8QZ1 - chains A and B of the 4 polymer chains in the assembly; structure by X-ray diffraction, 3.59 A resolution.

== Chain A (and B) ==
Molecule: Isoform B of Potassium channel subfamily K member 10
From: Homo sapiens
Notes: chain B of this document is another copy of the same molecule, construct and numbering; everything in this record applies to it too
UniProtKB: P57789 (KCNKA_HUMAN), isoform P57789-4; residues 67-340 here = UniProt positions 67-340
Sequence (282 residues; each row starts with the number of its first residue):
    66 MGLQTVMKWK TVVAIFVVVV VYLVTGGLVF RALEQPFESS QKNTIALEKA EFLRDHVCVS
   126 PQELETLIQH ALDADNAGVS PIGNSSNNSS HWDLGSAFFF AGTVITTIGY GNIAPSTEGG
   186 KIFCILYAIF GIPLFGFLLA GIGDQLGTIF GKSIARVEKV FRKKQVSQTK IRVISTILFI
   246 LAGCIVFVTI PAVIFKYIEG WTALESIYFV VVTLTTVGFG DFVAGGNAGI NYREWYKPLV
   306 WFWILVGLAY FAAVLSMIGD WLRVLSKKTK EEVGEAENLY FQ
Disordered / not traced: 66-72, 150-154, 218-231, 292-296, 339-347 (chain B: 66-72, 152-153, 222-236, 294-297, 331-347)
Differences from the reference sequence: initiating methionine (66); expression tag (341-347)
UniProt features mapped onto this chain:
  - binding site (K(+)): Val277
Ion coordination: K+ site 1: Thr172, Ile173, Thr281, Val282 (shared with Thr172(B), Ile173(B), Thr281(B), Val282(B) of chain B); K+ site 2: Thr172, Thr281 (shared with Thr172(B), Thr281(B) of chain B); K+ site 3: Ile173, Gly174, Val282, Gly283 (shared with Ile173(B), Gly174(B), Val282(B), Gly283(B) of chain B)
Reported in the primary citation:
  - self-association interface (contacts with another copy of this molecule); pairs are residue here / residue on that copy: Cys123-Cys123 (disulfide)

== How chain A and chain B interact ==
Inter-chain disulfides: Cys123(A)-Cys123(B)
Pairs across the interface - 194 pairs, chain A then chain B:
  Val77(A) with Leu203(B); Gly206(B)
  Phe81(A) with Leu203(B); Leu310(B), hydrophobic
  Val83(A) with Leu199(B), hydrophobic
  Val84(A) with Leu199(B), hydrophobic; Leu203(B), hydrophobic
  Val85(A) with Phe163(B)
  Tyr87(A) with Ile170(B), hydrophobic; Tyr192(B), hydrogen bond (backbone-side chain); Phe195(B); Gly196(B), hydrogen bond (side chain-backbone); Leu199(B), hydrophobic
  Leu88(A) with Phe163(B), hydrophobic; Ala166(B); Gly167(B); Ile170(B), hydrophobic; Tyr192(B); Trp306(B), hydrophobic
  Val89(A) with Phe163(B), hydrophobic
  Gly91(A) with Phe188(B); Tyr192(B)
  Gly92(A) with Ala162(B)
  Val94(A) with Phe188(B), hydrophobic
  Phe95(A) with Phe165(B), hydrophobic; Gly185(B); Phe188(B), hydrophobic; Cys189(B), hydrophobic
  Arg96(A) with Trp157(B); Leu159(B)
  Leu98(A) with Thr182(B); Gly184(B); Gly185(B)
  Glu99(A) with Trp157(B); Pro180(B); Ser181(B), hydrogen bond (side chain-backbone); Thr182(B), hydrogen bond; Gly185(B)
  Gln100(A) with Ser155(B); Trp157(B); Asp158(B)
  Phe102(A) with Ser181(B); Thr182(B)
  Glu103(A) with Val144(B); Ser155(B); His156(B), salt bridge; Trp157(B)
  Lys107(A) with Val144(B); Ser151(B)
  Ile110(A) with His135(B); Ala139(B), hydrophobic; Val144(B), hydrophobic; Pro146(B), hydrophobic
  Ala111(A) with Ser151(B)
  Glu113(A) with His135(B), salt bridge
  Lys114(A) with Pro146(B), hydrogen bond (side chain-backbone); Gly148(B), hydrogen bond (side chain-backbone)
  Phe117(A) with Val124(B), hydrophobic; Leu132(B), hydrophobic
  His121(A) with Cys123(B); Val124(B); Glu128(B), salt bridge
  Cys123(A) with His121(B); Cys123(B), disulfide
  Val124(A) with Phe117(B), hydrophobic; His121(B); Val124(B), hydrophobic
  Glu128(A) with His121(B), salt bridge
  Leu129(A) with Leu132(B), hydrophobic
  Glu130(A) with Ile147(B); Gly148(B), hydrogen bond (side chain-backbone)
  Leu132(A) with Phe117(B), hydrophobic; Leu129(B), hydrophobic; Leu132(B), hydrophobic; Ile133(B), hydrophobic
  Ile133(A) with Leu132(B), hydrophobic; Ala136(B), hydrophobic; Pro146(B), hydrophobic; Ile147(B), hydrophobic
  Gln134(A) with Ile147(B)
  His135(A) with Ile110(B); Glu113(B), salt bridge
  Ala136(A) with Ile110(B), hydrophobic; Ile133(B), hydrophobic
  Leu137(A) with Asp140(B); Pro146(B), hydrophobic; Ile147(B), hydrophobic
  Ala139(A) with Ile110(B), hydrophobic
  Asp140(A) with Leu137(B); Asp140(B)
  Val144(A) with Glu103(B); Lys107(B)
  Pro146(A) with Ile110(B), hydrophobic; Lys114(B), hydrogen bond (backbone-side chain); Glu130(B); Ile133(B), hydrophobic; Leu137(B), hydrophobic
  Ile147(A) with Glu130(B); Ile133(B), hydrophobic; Gln134(B); Leu137(B), hydrophobic
  Gly148(A) with Lys114(B); Glu130(B), hydrogen bond (backbone-side chain)
  Ser155(A) with Gln100(B); Glu103(B)
  His156(A) with Glu103(B), hydrogen bond (backbone-side chain)
  Trp157(A) with Arg96(B); Glu99(B); Gln100(B); Glu103(B)
  Asp158(A) with Gln100(B)
  Ala162(A) with Gly92(B)
  Phe163(A) with Val85(B); Leu88(B), hydrophobic; Val89(B), hydrophobic
  Phe165(A) with Phe95(B), hydrophobic; Phe284(B), hydrophobic
  Ala166(A) with Leu88(B)
  Gly167(A) with Leu88(B)
  Val169(A) with Val282(B); Phe284(B), hydrophobic
  Ile170(A) with Tyr87(B), hydrophobic; Leu88(B), hydrophobic
  Thr172(A) with Thr280(B); Thr281(B); Val282(B)
  Ile173(A) with Val282(B)
  Gly174(A) with Val282(B); Gly283(B); Phe284(B)
  Tyr175(A) with Phe284(B)
  Gly176(A) with Phe284(B)
  Ala179(A) with Asp286(B)
  Pro180(A) with Glu99(B); Tyr273(B)
  Ser181(A) with Glu99(B), hydrogen bond (backbone-side chain); Phe102(B)
  Thr182(A) with Leu98(B); Glu99(B), hydrogen bond; Phe102(B)
  Glu183(A) with Leu269(B)
  Gly184(A) with Leu98(B)
  Gly185(A) with Phe95(B); Leu98(B); Glu99(B)
  Lys186(A) with Tyr273(B)
  Ile187(A) with Leu269(B), hydrophobic
  Phe188(A) with Gly91(B); Val94(B), hydrophobic; Phe95(B), hydrophobic
  Cys189(A) with Phe95(B), hydrophobic; Phe284(B), hydrophobic
  Ile190(A) with Leu269(B), hydrophobic; Tyr273(B), hydrophobic; Val276(B), hydrophobic
  Tyr192(A) with Tyr87(B), hydrogen bond (side chain-backbone); Leu88(B); Gly91(B); Phe95(B), hydrophobic
  Phe195(A) with Tyr87(B)
  Gly196(A) with Tyr87(B), hydrogen bond (backbone-side chain)
  Ile197(A) with Thr280(B)
  Leu199(A) with Val83(B), hydrophobic; Val84(B), hydrophobic; Tyr87(B), hydrophobic
  Phe202(A) with Leu327(B), hydrophobic
  Leu203(A) with Val77(B); Phe81(B); Val84(B), hydrophobic
  Gly206(A) with Val77(B)
  Gln210(A) with Trp74(B); Val77(B)
  Tyr273(A) with Pro180(B); Lys186(B); Ile190(B), hydrophobic
  Val276(A) with Ile190(B), hydrophobic
  Thr280(A) with Thr172(B); Ile197(B)
  Thr281(A) with Thr172(B); Thr281(B)
  Val282(A) with Val169(B); Thr172(B); Ile173(B); Gly174(B)
  Gly283(A) with Gly174(B); Gly283(B)
  Phe284(A) with Phe165(B), hydrophobic; Val169(B), hydrophobic; Gly174(B); Tyr175(B); Gly176(B); Cys189(B), hydrophobic
  Asp286(A) with Ala179(B)
  Leu310(A) with Phe81(B), hydrophobic
Other interface residues (no listed pair), chain A (96 interface residues in all): Ile80, Gln106, Asn141, Ala142, Phe200, Ile207, Ile272, Trp306
Other interface residues (no listed pair), chain B (96 interface residues in all): Lys73, Ile80, Gln106, Ala142, Leu191, Phe200, Ile207

== In short ==
Chain A and chain B each contribute 96 residues to their interface, with 1 disulfide bond, 14 hydrogen bonds
and 5 salt bridges. Among the polar pairs are Glu103(A)-His156(B), Glu113(A)-His135(B) and
His121(A)-Glu128(B). UniProt lists K+-binding residue Val277(A) on chain A. The paper reports a
self-association interface involving Cys123(A).
Chain A and chain B are both Isoform B of Potassium channel subfamily K member 10 (Homo sapiens); the
structure, Crystal structure of human two pore domain potassium ion channel TREK-2 (K2P10.1) in complex with a
..., was determined by X-ray diffraction (same publication as 8QZ2, 8QZ3 and 8QZ4).
